Entry 6CNC (electron microscopy, 4.10 A resolution (low resolution: residue-level contacts below are approximate; hydrogen-bond / salt-bridge calls are withheld)); this record covers chains R and Y of the 21 polymer chains in the assembly.

[Chain R]
Molecule: Transcription factor IIIB 70 kDa subunit, TATA-box-binding protein
Source organism: Saccharomyces cerevisiae (strain ATCC 204508 / S288c)
UniProt: chimeric construct of P29056, P13393: residues 1-382 from P29056 (TF3B_YEAST) positions 1-382 (same numbers); residues 387-566 from P13393 positions 61-240 (UniProt number = residue number - 326); residues 578-736 from P29056 (TF3B_YEAST) positions 438-596 (UniProt number = residue number - 140)
Chain sequence (736 residues; each row starts with the number of its first residue):
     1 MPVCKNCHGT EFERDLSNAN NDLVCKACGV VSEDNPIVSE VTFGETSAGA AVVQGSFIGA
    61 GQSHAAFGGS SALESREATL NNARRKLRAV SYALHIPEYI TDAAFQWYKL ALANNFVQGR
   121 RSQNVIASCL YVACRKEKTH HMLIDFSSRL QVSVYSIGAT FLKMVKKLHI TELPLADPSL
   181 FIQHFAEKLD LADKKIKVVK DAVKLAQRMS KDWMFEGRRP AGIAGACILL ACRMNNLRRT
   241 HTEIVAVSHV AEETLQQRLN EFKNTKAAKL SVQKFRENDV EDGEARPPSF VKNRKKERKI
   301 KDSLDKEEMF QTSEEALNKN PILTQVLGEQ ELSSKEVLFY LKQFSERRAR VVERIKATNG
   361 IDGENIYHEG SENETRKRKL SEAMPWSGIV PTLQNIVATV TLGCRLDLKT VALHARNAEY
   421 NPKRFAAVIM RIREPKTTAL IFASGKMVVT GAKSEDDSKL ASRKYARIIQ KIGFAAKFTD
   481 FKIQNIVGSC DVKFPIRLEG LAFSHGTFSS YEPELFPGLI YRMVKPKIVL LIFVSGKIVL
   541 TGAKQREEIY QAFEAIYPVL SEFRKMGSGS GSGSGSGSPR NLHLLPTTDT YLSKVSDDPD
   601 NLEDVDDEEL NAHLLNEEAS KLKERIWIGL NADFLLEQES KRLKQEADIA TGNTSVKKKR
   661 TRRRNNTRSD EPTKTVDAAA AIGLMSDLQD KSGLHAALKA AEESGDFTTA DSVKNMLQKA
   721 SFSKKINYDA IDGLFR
Unresolved in the structure: 42-71, 298-386, 567-575, 651-736
Sequence notes: linker (383-386, 567-577); engineered mutation Ser578 (Cys438 in P29056)
Metal / ion sites: Zn2+: Cys4, Cys7, Cys25, Cys28
UniProt features mapped onto this chain:
  - zinc finger: Met1 to Glu33 (TFIIB-type)
  - binding site (Zn(2+)): Cys4, Cys7, Cys25, Cys28
  - modified residue: Ser381 (Phosphoserine)

[Chain Y]
Molecule: 71-nt DNA strand
Sequence (71 nucleotides; row label = number of the first residue in the row; numbers below 1 keep their minus sign (DC-7 is residue -7)):
    -7 CAACTTGGCC ATGGAGTCAT TTTATCTTGT GTCACTTTTA CAGAAAAAGT ATTACTAATA
    53 TATGTTGAAA A
Unresolved in the structure: -7 to 0, 30-31

[How chain R and chain Y interact]
Pairs across the interface (40):
  Leu73(R) - DA32(Y)
  Gln118(R) - DA40(Y)
  Gln118(R) - DG41(Y)
  Gly119(R) - DG41(Y)
  Arg120(R) - DT42(Y)
  Arg120(R) - DA43(Y)
  Gly217(R) - DT53(Y)
  Arg218(R) - DT53(Y)
  Arg218(R) - DA54(Y)
  Arg219(R) - DA54(Y)
  Val250(R) - DT55(Y)
  Ala251(R) - DT55(Y)
  Glu253(R) - DG56(Y)
  Glu253(R) - DT57(Y)
  Thr254(R) - DA54(Y)
  Thr254(R) - DT55(Y)
  Gln257(R) - DT55(Y)
  Gln394(R) - DA49(Y)
  Gln394(R) - DA50(Y)
  Asn395(R) - DT48(Y)
  Arg424(R) - DT45(Y)
  Arg424(R) - DA46(Y)
  Arg424(R) - DC47(Y)
  Phe425(R) - DA46(Y)
  Ile429(R) - DC47(Y)
  Arg431(R) - DC47(Y)
  Arg431(R) - DT48(Y)
  Thr438(R) - DC47(Y)
  Thr438(R) - DT48(Y)
  Thr450(R) - DT48(Y)
  Val487(R) - DA49(Y)
  Ser489(R) - DA50(Y)
  Pro517(R) - DA52(Y)
  Pro517(R) - DT53(Y)
  Phe533(R) - DT51(Y)
  Phe533(R) - DA52(Y)
  Ser535(R) - DA52(Y)
  Lys537(R) - DT51(Y)
  Lys537(R) - DA52(Y)
  Val539(R) - DA50(Y)
Other interface residues (no listed pair), chain R (30 interface residues in all): Ala72, Lys167, Leu440

[In short]
The interface between chain R and chain Y involves 30 residues on one side and 18 on the other. Cys4(R),
Cys7(R), Cys25(R) and Cys28(R) form the Zn2+ site. From UniProt: 4 Zn2+-binding residues on chain R.
Here chain R is Transcription factor IIIB 70 kDa subunit, TATA-box-binding protein (Saccharomyces cerevisiae
(strain ATCC 204508 / S288c)) and chain Y is a 71-nt DNA strand. Entry 6CNC (Yeast RNA polymerase III open
complex) was determined by electron microscopy (same publication as 6CNB, 6CND and 6CNF).
